Entry 6CE7 (electron microscopy, 7.40 A resolution (low resolution: residue-level contacts below are approximate; hydrogen-bond / salt-bridge calls are withheld)); this record covers chains N and O of the 5 polymer chains in the assembly.

[Chain N]
Name: Insulin A chain
Reference sequence: P01308 (INS_HUMAN); residues 1-21 here correspond to UniProt positions 90-110 (UniProt number = residue number + 89)
Chain sequence (21 residues; each row starts with the number of its first residue):
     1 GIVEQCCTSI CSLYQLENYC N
Disulfide bonds: Cys6-Cys11

[Chain O]
Name: Insulin B chain
Reference sequence: P01318 (INS_SHEEP); residues 1-30 here correspond to UniProt positions 25-54 (UniProt number = residue number + 24)
Chain sequence (30 residues; numbered 1 to 30; the number before each row is that of its first residue):
     1 FVNQHLCGSH LVEALYLVCG ERGFFYTPKA

[Interface between chain N and chain O]
Pairs across the interface (28):
  Ile2(N) with Leu11(O)
  Cys6(N) with Gln4(O); His5(O); Leu6(O); Leu11(O)
  Cys7(N) with His5(O); Leu6(O); Cys7(O), disulfide
  Thr8(N) with His5(O)
  Ser9(N) with His5(O)
  Ile10(N) with Phe1(O); Asn3(O); Gln4(O); His5(O)
  Cys11(N) with Phe1(O)
  Ser12(N) with Phe1(O)
  Leu13(N) with Phe1(O); Val18(O)
  Leu16(N) with Phe1(O); Leu15(O); Val18(O)
  Tyr19(N) with Cys19(O)
  Cys20(N) with Val18(O); Cys19(O)
  Asn21(N) with Arg22(O); Gly23(O); Phe24(O); Phe25(O)
Other interface residues (no listed pair), chain N (14 interface residues in all): Glu17
Other interface residues (no listed pair), chain O (15 interface residues in all): Val2
Inter-chain disulfides: Cys7(N)-Cys7(O)

[Overview]
Chain N and chain O form an interface of 14 and 15 residues respectively, with 1 disulfide bond.
Here chain N is Insulin A chain and chain O is Insulin B chain. Entry 6CE7 (Insulin Receptor ectodomain in
complex with one insulin molecule) was determined by electron microscopy (same publication as 6CE9 and 6CEB).
